PDB entry 1GLM | X-ray diffraction, 2.40 A resolution | chain A

== Chain A ==
Name: Glucoamylase-471
Source organism: Aspergillus awamori
Notes: EC 3.2.1.3
Reference sequence: P69327 (AMYG_ASPAW); the author numbering skips numbers that UniProt does not, so the offset changes along the chain: 1-101 = UniProt 25-125; 103-471 = UniProt 126-494
Amino-acid sequence (470 residues; row label = number of the first residue in the row; note: 1 number in that range is skipped by the numbering (no residue carries it; nothing is unmodelled there)):
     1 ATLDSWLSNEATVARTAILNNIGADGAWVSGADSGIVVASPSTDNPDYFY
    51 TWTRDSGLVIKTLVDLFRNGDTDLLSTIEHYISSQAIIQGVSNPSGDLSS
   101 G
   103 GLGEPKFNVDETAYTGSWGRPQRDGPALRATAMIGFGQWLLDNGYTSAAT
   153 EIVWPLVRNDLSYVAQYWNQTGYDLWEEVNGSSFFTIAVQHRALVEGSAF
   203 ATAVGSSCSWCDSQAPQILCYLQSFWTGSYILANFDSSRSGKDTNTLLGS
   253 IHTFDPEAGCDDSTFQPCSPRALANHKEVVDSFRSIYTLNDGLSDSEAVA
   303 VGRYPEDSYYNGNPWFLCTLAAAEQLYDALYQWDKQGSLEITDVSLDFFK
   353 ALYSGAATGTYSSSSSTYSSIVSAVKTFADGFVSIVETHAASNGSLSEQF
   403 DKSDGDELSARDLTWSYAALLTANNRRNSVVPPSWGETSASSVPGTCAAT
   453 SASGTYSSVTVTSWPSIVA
Cystine bridges: Cys210-Cys213, Cys222-Cys449, Cys262-Cys270
Covalently attached groups: glycan linked to Asn171, Asn395; alpha-D-mannopyranose (MAN) linked to Ser443, Ser444, Thr452, Ser453, Ser455, Thr457, Ser459, Ser460, Thr462, Thr464
Differences from the reference sequence: conflict Leu58 (Ile82 in P69327), Ile60 (Leu84 in P69327), Thr117 (Ala140 in P69327)
UniProt features mapped onto this chain:
  - active site: Glu180 (Proton donor)
  - glycosylation (O-linked (Man) serine): Ser444, Ser460

== Summary ==
Alpha-D-mannopyranose is covalently linked to Ser443, Ser444, Thr452, Ser453, Ser455 and Thr457 and 4 more.
Curated annotation (UniProt) lists active-site residue Glu180.
Chain A is Glucoamylase-471 (Aspergillus awamori); the structure, Refined crystal structures of glucoamylase
from aspergillus awamori var. X100, was determined by X-ray diffraction, deposited together with 3GLY.
